PDB entry 1IDG | solution NMR | chains A and B

[Chain A]
Protein: Alpha-bungarotoxin
Organism: Bungarus multicinctus
UniProt: P60615 (NXL1A_BUNMU); numbering as in UniProt (aligned over 1-74)
Sequence (74 residues; each row starts with the number of its first residue):
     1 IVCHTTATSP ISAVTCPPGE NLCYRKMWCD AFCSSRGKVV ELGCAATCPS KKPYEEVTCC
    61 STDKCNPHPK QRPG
Disulfide bonds: Cys3-Cys23, Cys16-Cys44, Cys29-Cys33, Cys48-Cys59, Cys60-Cys65

[Chain B]
Protein: Acetylcholine receptor protein, alpha chain
Organism: Torpedo californica
UniProt: P02710 (ACHA_TORCA); residues 181-198 here correspond to UniProt positions 205-222 (UniProt number = residue number + 24)
Sequence (19 residues; each row starts with the number of its first residue):
   181 YRGWKHWVYY TCCPDTPYX
Unresolved in the structure: 199
Sequence notes: cloning artifact (199)
Modified / non-standard residues: HSL (homoserine lactone) at position 199
Disulfide bonds: Cys192-Cys193

[How chain A and chain B interact]
Pairs across the interface (12):
  Thr8(A) with Thr191(B); Pro194(B); Asp195(B)
  Ser9(A) with Asp195(B)
  Lys38(A) with Tyr189(B); Tyr190(B)
  Val39(A) with Val188(B); Tyr189(B)
  Val40(A) with Thr191(B)
  His68(A) with Thr191(B)
  Pro69(A) with Thr191(B); Cys192(B)
Also at the interface, not in a pair above, chain A (12 interface residues in all): Thr6, Ala7, Pro10, Ile11, Trp28

[Summary]
12 residues of chain A and 7 residues of chain B are in contact.
Chain A is Alpha-bungarotoxin (Bungarus multicinctus) and chain B is Acetylcholine receptor protein, alpha
chain (Torpedo californica); the structure, The NMR solution structure of the complex formed between
alpha-bungarotoxin and an 18MER cognate peptide, was determined by solution NMR, deposited together with 1IDH.
